Entry 9MJ5 (electron microscopy, 3.50 A resolution); this record covers chains A and C of the 6 polymer chains in the assembly.

== Chain A ==
Protein: Replication protein A 14 kDa subunit
Source organism: Homo sapiens
Reference sequence: P35244 (RFA3_HUMAN); residues 1-121 here = UniProt positions 1-121
Sequence (121 residues; numbered 1 to 121; the number before each row is that of its first residue):
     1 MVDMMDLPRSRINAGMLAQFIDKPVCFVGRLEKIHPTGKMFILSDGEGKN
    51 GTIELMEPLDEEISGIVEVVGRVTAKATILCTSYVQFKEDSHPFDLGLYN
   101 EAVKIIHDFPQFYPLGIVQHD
Not modelled in the structure: 1, 120-121
Curated features (UniProtKB/Swiss-Prot):
  - modified residue: Val-2 (N-acetylvaline)
  - cross-link (Glycyl lysine isopeptide (Lys-Gly)): Lys-23 (interchain with G-Cter in ubiquitin), Lys-39 (interchain with G-Cter in ubiquitin), Lys-88 (interchain with G-Cter in ubiquitin)

== Chain C ==
Protein: Replication protein A 70 kDa DNA-binding subunit
Source organism: Homo sapiens
Reference sequence: P27694 (RFA1_HUMAN); numbering as in UniProt (aligned over 438-616)
Sequence (179 residues; row label = number of the first residue in the row):
   438 SNTNWKTLYEVKSENLGQGDKPDYFSSVATVVYLRKENCMYQACPTQDCN
   488 KKVIDQQNGLYRCEKCDTEFPNFKYRMILSVNIADFQENQWVTCFQESAE
   538 AILGQNAAYLGELKDKNEQAFEEVFQNANFRSFIFRVRVKVETYNDESRI
   588 KATVMDVKPVDYREYGRRLVMSIRRSALM
Bound ions: Zn2+: Cys-481, Cys-486, Cys-500, Cys-503
Curated features (UniProtKB/Swiss-Prot):
  - zinc finger: Cys-481 to Cys-503 (C4-type)
  - cross-link (Glycyl lysine isopeptide (Lys-Gly)): Lys-449 (interchain with G-Cter in SUMO), Lys-458 (interchain with G-Cter in ubiquitin), Lys-553 (interchain with G-Cter in ubiquitin), Lys-577 (interchain with G-Cter in SUMO)
  - mutagenesis: Lys-449 (K449R: Significant reduction of sumoylation. Loss of sumoylation; when associated with R-577), Cys-500 (C500S: Loss of function in DNA replication and mismatch repair without effect on DNA-binding activity; when associated with S-503), Cys-503 (C503S: Loss of function in DNA replication and mismatch repair without effect on DNA-binding activity; when associated with S-500), Lys-577 (K577R: Slight sumoylation decrease. Loss of sumoylation; when associated with R-449)

== Interface between chain A and chain C ==
Residue-residue contacts (4; chain A residue first):
  Asp-95(A) / Arg-600(C)  salt bridge
  Leu-98(A) / Arg-604(C)
  Ile-105(A) / Arg-611(C)
  Asp-108(A) / Arg-611(C)  salt bridge
Other interface residues (no listed pair), chain A (6 interface residues in all): His-92, Pro-93
Other interface residues (no listed pair), chain C (5 interface residues in all): Tyr-599, Gly-603

== Overview ==
6 residues of chain A and 5 residues of chain C are in contact; the contacts include 2 salt bridges. Polar
contacts include Asp-95(A)/Arg-600(C) and Asp-108(A)/Arg-611(C). Cys-481(C), Cys-486(C), Cys-500(C) and
Cys-503(C) form the Zn2+ site. Curated annotation (UniProt) lists 4 mutagenesis sites on chain C.
Here chain A is Replication protein A 14 kDa subunit and chain C is Replication protein A 70 kDa DNA-binding
subunit, both from Homo sapiens. Entry 9MJ5 (Catalytic domain of human DNA polymerase alpha in complex with
DNA and RPA) was determined by electron microscopy.
